7LHY - chains A and B; structure by X-ray diffraction, 1.30 A resolution.

[Chain A]
Name: SWI/SNF nucleosome remodeling complex component
Source organism: Caenorhabditis elegans
Reference sequence: G5EF53 (G5EF53_CAEEL); residues 1-121 here correspond to UniProt positions 1176-1296 (UniProt number = residue number + 1175)
Chain sequence (123 residues; each row starts with the number of its first residue; numbers below 1 keep their minus sign (Gly-1 is residue -1)):
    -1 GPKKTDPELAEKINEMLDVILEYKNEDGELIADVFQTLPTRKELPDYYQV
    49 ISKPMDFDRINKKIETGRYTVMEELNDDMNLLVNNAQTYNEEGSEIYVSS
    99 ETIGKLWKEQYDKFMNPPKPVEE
Disordered / not traced: -1 to 3, 114-121
Differences from the reference sequence: expression tag (-1 to 0)
Reported in the primary citation:
  - conformationally variable residues (side-chain flip): Glu90
  - specificity-determining residues: Glu90 (by similarity / conservation)
  - mutagenesis - N88A, E89DEL/E90DEL/G91DEL/S92DEL: unchanged growth
  - mutagenesis - N88A: decreased growth in response to pbrm-1 RNAi

[Chain B]
Name: H3(7-20)K14ac
Notes: EC 3.6.4.12
Chain sequence (14 residues; row label = number of the first residue in the row):
     7 ARKSTGGKAPRKQL
Disordered / not traced: 7-12, 18-20
Modified / non-standard residues: Lys14 (N(6)-acetyllysine; ALY)
Reported in the primary citation:
  - post-translational modification sites: Lys14

[Interface between chain A and chain B]
Residue-residue contacts - 19 pairs, chain A then chain B:
  Val32(A) - Lys14(B)
  Phe33(A) - Lys14(B)
  Leu36(A) - Lys14(B)
  Tyr45(A) - Lys14(B)
  Gln85(A) - Arg17(B)  hydrogen bond (backbone-side chain)
  Thr86(A) - Arg17(B)  hydrogen bond (backbone-side chain)
  Tyr87(A) - Pro16(B)
  Tyr87(A) - Arg17(B)  hydrogen bond (backbone-backbone)
  Asn88(A) - Lys14(B)
  Asn88(A) - Ala15(B)  hydrogen bond (side chain-backbone)
  Asn88(A) - Arg17(B)  hydrogen bond (backbone-side chain)
  Glu89(A) - Ala15(B)  hydrogen bond (backbone-backbone)
  Glu89(A) - Pro16(B)
  Glu89(A) - Arg17(B)
  Glu90(A) - Arg17(B)  salt bridge
  Ser92(A) - Ala15(B)
  Ile94(A) - Gly13(B)
  Ile94(A) - Lys14(B)
  Tyr95(A) - Arg17(B)
Also at the interface, not in a pair above, chain A (16 interface residues in all): Pro37, Leu42, Ala84
From the paper, about this interface:
  - residue pairs: Val32(A)-Lys14(B) (water-mediated contact), Leu36(A)-Lys14(B) (hydrophobic contact), Pro37(A)-Lys14(B) (hydrophobic contact), Leu42(A)-Lys14(B) (hydrophobic contact), Tyr45(A)-Lys14(B) (water-mediated contact), Gln85(A)-Arg17(B) (backbone contact), Thr86(A)-Arg17(B) (backbone contact), Tyr87(A)-Pro16(B), Tyr87(A)-Arg17(B) (backbone contact), Asn88(A)-Lys14(B) (hydrogen bond), Asn88(A)-Ala15(B) (hydrogen bond), Asn88(A)-Arg17(B) (backbone contact), Glu89(A)-Ala15(B) (backbone contact), Glu90(A)-Arg17(B), Glu93(A)-Gly13(B) (water-mediated contact), Ile94(A)-Gly13(B) (water-mediated contact), Tyr95(A)-Arg17(B) (water-mediated contact)
  - hot spots on chain A (mutagenesis) - Y45A: abolished binding to H3(7-20)K14ac (chain B)

[Summary]
The interface between chain A and chain B involves 16 residues on one side and 5 on the other; the contacts
include 6 hydrogen bonds and 1 salt bridge. Among the polar pairs are Glu90(A)-Arg17(B), Gln85(A)-Arg17(B) and
Thr86(A)-Arg17(B). The authors report water-mediated contacts between Val32(A) and Lys14(B), Tyr45(A) and
Lys14(B) and Glu93(A) and Gly13(B) among others; hydrophobic contacts between Leu36(A) and Lys14(B), Pro37(A)
and Lys14(B) and Leu42(A) and Lys14(B); backbone contacts between Gln85(A) and Arg17(B), Thr86(A) and Arg17(B)
and Tyr87(A) and Arg17(B) among others. From the paper: N88A of chain A reduces growth in response to pbrm-1
RNAi; the specificity determinant Glu90(A); 3 substitutions were tested in all.
Here chain A is SWI/SNF nucleosome remodeling complex component (Caenorhabditis elegans) and chain B is
H3(7-20)K14ac. Entry 7LHY (Caenorhabditis elegans SWSN-4 (SMARCA4-BRG1) ATPase Bromodomain in complex with a
modified histone H3, N6-epsilon-acetyl-L-lysine 14 (H3K14ac) ...) was determined by X-ray diffraction.
